Entry 7Y0J (electron microscopy, 3.62 A resolution); this record covers chains D and G of the 12 polymer chains in the assembly.

[Chain D (and G)]
Protein: Immunoglobulin heavy constant mu
From: Homo sapiens
Notes: chain G of this document is another copy of the same molecule, construct and numbering; everything in this record applies to it too
Reference sequence: P01871 (IGHM_HUMAN); residues 229-576 here correspond to UniProt positions 106-453 (UniProt number = residue number - 123)
Chain sequence (383 residues; each row starts with the number of its first residue):
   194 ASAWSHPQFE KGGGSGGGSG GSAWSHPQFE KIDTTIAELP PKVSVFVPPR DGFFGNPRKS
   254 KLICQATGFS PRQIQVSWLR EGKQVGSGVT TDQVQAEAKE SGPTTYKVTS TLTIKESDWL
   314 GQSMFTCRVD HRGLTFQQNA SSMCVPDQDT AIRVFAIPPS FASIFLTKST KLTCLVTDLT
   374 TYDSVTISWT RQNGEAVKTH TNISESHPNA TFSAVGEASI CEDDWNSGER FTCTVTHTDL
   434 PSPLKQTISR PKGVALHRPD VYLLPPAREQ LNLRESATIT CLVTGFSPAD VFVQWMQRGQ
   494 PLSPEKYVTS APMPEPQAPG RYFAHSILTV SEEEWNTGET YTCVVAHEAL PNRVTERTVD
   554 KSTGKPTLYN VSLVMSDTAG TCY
Disordered / not traced: 194-344, 569-576
Disulfides: C367-C426, C474-C536
Covalent attachments: N-acetylglucosamine (NAG) linked to N563
Differences from the reference sequence: expression tag (194-228)
UniProt features mapped onto this chain:
  - glycosylation (N-linked (GlcNAc...) asparagine): N332 (complex), N395, N402

[Interface between chain D and chain G]
Contacting residue pairs (7):
  Y562(D) - L566(G)  hydrophobic
  Y562(D) - M568(G)  hydrogen bond
  V564(D) - V564(G)  hydrophobic
  V564(D) - L566(G)  hydrophobic
  L566(D) - Y562(G)  hydrophobic
  L566(D) - V564(G)  hydrophobic
  M568(D) - Y562(G)  hydrogen bond
Other interface residues (no listed pair), chain D (5 interface residues in all): V567

[Summary]
5 residues of chain D and 4 residues of chain G are in contact, with 2 hydrogen bonds. Its one hydrogen-bonded
contact is Y562(D)-M568(G). Covalently linked N-acetylglucosamine: at N563(D).
Both chains are Immunoglobulin heavy constant mu (Homo sapiens). Entry 7Y0J (Cryo-EM structure of human IgM-Fc
in complex with the J chain and the P. falciparum TM284VAR1) was determined by electron microscopy (same
publication as 7Y0H, 7Y09 and 7YG2).
